PDB entry 4MBY | X-ray diffraction, 1.48 A resolution | chains B and C of the 5 polymer chains in the assembly

[Chain B (and C)]
Molecule: Major Capsid Protein VP1
Organism: B-lymphotropic polyomavirus
Notes: chain C of this document is another copy of the same molecule, construct and numbering; everything in this record applies to it too
Amino-acid sequence (278 residues; row label = number of the first residue in the row):
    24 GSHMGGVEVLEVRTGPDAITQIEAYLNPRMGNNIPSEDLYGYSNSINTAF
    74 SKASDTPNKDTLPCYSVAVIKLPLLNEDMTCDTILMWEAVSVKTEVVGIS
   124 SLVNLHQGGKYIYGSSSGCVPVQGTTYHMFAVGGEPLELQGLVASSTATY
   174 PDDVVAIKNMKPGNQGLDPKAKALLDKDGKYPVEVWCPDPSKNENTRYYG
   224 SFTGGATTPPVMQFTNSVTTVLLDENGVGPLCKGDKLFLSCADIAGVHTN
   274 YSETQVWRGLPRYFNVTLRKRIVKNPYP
Unresolved in the structure: 24, 300-301
Metal / ion sites: Ca2+ site 1: Glu46 (shared with Ser214(C) of chain C); Ca2+ site 2: Ser214 (shared with 1 residue of chain A)
Reported in the primary citation:
  - binding site for N-acetyl-alpha-neuraminic acid: Leu62, Tyr65, Ser68, Lys75, Gln130 to Gly132, His271, Asn273, Tyr274, Ser275, Thr277, Val279
  - binding site for beta-D-galactopyranose: Phe73, Ser74, Tyr274
  - binding site for beta-D-glucopyranose: Phe73, Ser74

[Interface between chain B and chain C]
Pairs across the interface (122):
  Val30(B) with Ile295(C), hydrophobic
  Glu31(B) with Arg294(C), salt bridge
  Val32(B) with Ile295(C); Lys297(C)
  Leu33(B) with Leu254(C), hydrophobic; Arg294(C); Ile295(C), hydrogen bond (backbone-backbone); Val296(C); Lys297(C), hydrogen bond (backbone-backbone)
  Glu34(B) with Lys297(C)
  Glu46(B) with Ser214(C)
  Tyr48(B) with Leu190(C); Pro192(C)
  Asn50(B) with Gly189(C); Leu190(C), hydrogen bond (side chain-backbone)
  Pro58(B) with Pro185(C); Gly186(C), hydrogen bond (backbone-backbone)
  Glu60(B) with Pro185(C)
  Asp61(B) with Lys75(C); Gln188(C), hydrogen bond (backbone-side chain)
  Leu62(B) with Gln188(C)
  Tyr63(B) with Pro185(C); Gly186(C); Gln188(C), hydrogen bond (backbone-side chain); Gly189(C)
  Tyr65(B) with Ala167(C), hydrogen bond (side chain-backbone)
  Lys116(B) with Glu248(C), salt bridge
  Glu118(B) with Pro213(C); Tyr221(C), hydrogen bond
  Val120(B) with Leu190(C), hydrophobic; Cys210(C), hydrophobic; Pro213(C), hydrophobic
  Gly121(B) with Cys210(C), hydrogen bond (backbone-side chain)
  Ile122(B) with Phe225(C), hydrophobic
  Ser123(B) with Tyr88(C); Tyr150(C); Val206(C), hydrogen bond (side chain-backbone); Glu207(C); Trp209(C), hydrogen bond (side chain-backbone); Cys210(C)
  Ser124(B) with Leu165(C); Val166(C); Ala167(C); Glu207(C)
  Leu125(B) with Phe225(C), hydrophobic
  Val126(B) with Tyr150(C), hydrophobic; Val206(C), hydrophobic; Glu207(C); Phe225(C), hydrophobic; Ile267(C), hydrophobic; Trp280(C), hydrophobic
  Asn127(B) with Ala167(C); Glu207(C), hydrogen bond
  Leu128(B) with Ile69(C); Thr71(C); Val270(C), hydrophobic; Trp280(C), hydrophobic
  His129(B) with Asn70(C); Thr71(C); Ala72(C), hydrogen bond (backbone-backbone); Asp78(C), salt bridge; Pro80(C); Leu85(C); Glu207(C), salt bridge
  Gln130(B) with Ala167(C)
  Gly131(B) with Ala72(C)
  Tyr134(B) with Thr71(C)
  Ile135(B) with Gln278(C)
  Tyr136(B) with Lys133(C); Thr230(C); Thr272(C); Glu276(C); Gln278(C)
  Gly137(B) with Glu276(C), hydrogen bond (backbone-side chain)
  Ser139(B) with Ser275(C); Glu276(C); Thr277(C)
  Ser140(B) with Thr71(C); Glu276(C); Gln278(C)
  Gly141(B) with Thr71(C); Gln278(C), hydrogen bond (backbone-side chain)
  Cys142(B) with Thr71(C)
  Pro144(B) with Thr148(C); Gly228(C); Ala229(C)
  Gln146(B) with Gly228(C); Ala229(C), hydrogen bond (side chain-backbone)
  Pro232(B) with Gly227(C); Gly228(C); Thr231(C)
  Pro233(B) with Phe225(C); Thr226(C); Gly227(C), hydrogen bond (backbone-backbone); Gly228(C)
  Val234(B) with Phe225(C); Thr226(C)
  Met235(B) with Ser224(C); Phe225(C), hydrogen bond (backbone-backbone)
  Gln236(B) with Gly223(C); Ser224(C), hydrogen bond
  Phe237(B) with Tyr150(C); Met152(C), hydrophobic; Pro211(C); Tyr222(C); Gly223(C), hydrogen bond (backbone-backbone); Ser224(C)
  Thr238(B) with Tyr221(C), hydrogen bond (side chain-backbone); Tyr222(C)
  Asn239(B) with Asn216(C), hydrogen bond (side chain-backbone); Thr219(C), hydrogen bond (side chain-backbone); Arg220(C); Tyr221(C), hydrogen bond (side chain-backbone)
  Ser240(B) with Tyr222(C)
  Arg281(B) with Leu165(C); Val166(C), hydrogen bond (side chain-backbone); Ala167(C); Gln188(C), hydrogen bond (side chain-backbone)
  Pro284(B) with Leu165(C), hydrophobic; Leu190(C)
  Tyr286(B) with Pro213(C), hydrogen bond (side chain-backbone); Ser214(C)
Also at the interface, not in a pair above, chain B (52 interface residues in all): Ser59, Leu283
Also at the interface, not in a pair above, chain C (65 interface residues in all): Thr106, Glu111, Gln146, Gln163, Ser168, Ala171, Tyr173, Val251

[Overview]
Chain B and chain C form an interface of 52 and 65 residues respectively; the contacts include 27 hydrogen
bonds and 4 salt bridges. Among the polar pairs are Glu31(B)-Arg294(C), Lys116(B)-Glu248(C) and
His129(B)-Asp78(C). From the paper: a binding site for N-acetyl-alpha-neuraminic acid at Leu62(B), Tyr65(B)
and Ser68(B) among others; a binding site for beta-D-galactopyranose at Phe73(B), Ser74(B) and Tyr274(B).
Both chains are Major Capsid Protein VP1 (B-lymphotropic polyomavirus). Entry 4MBY (Structure of
B-Lymphotropic Polyomavirus VP1 in complex with 3'-sialyllactose) was determined by X-ray diffraction (same
publication as 4MBX and 4MBZ).
